3UBJ - chains A and E of the 6 polymer chains in the assembly; structure by X-ray diffraction, 2.25 A resolution.

Chain A (and E):
Protein: Hemagglutinin HA1
From: Influenza A virus
Notes: fragment: Ectodomain HA1, residues 18-344; chain E of this document is another copy of the same molecule, construct and numbering; everything in this record applies to it too
Reference sequence: C3W5S1 (C3W5S1_I09A0); the construct lacks a stretch of the UniProt sequence, so the offset changes along the chain: 11-55 = UniProt 18-62; 56-83 = UniProt 64-91; 84-90 = UniProt 93-99; 91-116 = UniProt 101-126; 3 more segments
Sequence (329 residues; numbered 9 to 329 plus 8 insertion-coded residues; the number before each row is that of its first residue; a row labelled like 116A-116C holds insertion residues (116A, then the next letters in order)):
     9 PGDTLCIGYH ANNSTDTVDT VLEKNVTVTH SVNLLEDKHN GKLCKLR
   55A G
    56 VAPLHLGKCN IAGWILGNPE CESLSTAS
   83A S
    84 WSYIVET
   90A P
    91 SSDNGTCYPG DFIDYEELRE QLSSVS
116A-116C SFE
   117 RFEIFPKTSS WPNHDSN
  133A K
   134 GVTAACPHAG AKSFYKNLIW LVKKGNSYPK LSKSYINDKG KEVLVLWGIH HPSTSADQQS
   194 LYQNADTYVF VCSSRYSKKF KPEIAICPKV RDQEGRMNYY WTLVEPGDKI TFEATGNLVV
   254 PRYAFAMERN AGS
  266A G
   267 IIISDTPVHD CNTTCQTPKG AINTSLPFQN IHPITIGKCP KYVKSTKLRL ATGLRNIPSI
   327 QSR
Disordered / not traced: 9-10, 326-329 (chain E: 77-82, 326-329)
Construct notes: expression tag (9-10); engineered mutation Cys-205 (Gly219 in C3W5S1), Cys-220 (Arg234 in C3W5S1)
Disulfide bonds: Cys-52/Cys-277, Cys-64/Cys-76, Cys-97/Cys-139, Cys-281/Cys-305
Glycans and other covalent adducts: N-acetylglucosamine (NAG) linked to Asn-94, Asn-289
What the authors report for this chain:
  - conformationally variable residues: Gln-226
  - mutagenesis - G205C/R220C: increased stability (proposed by the authors, not directly observed)
  - mutagenesis - T200A: increased binding to glycan array (citing earlier work)
  - mutagenesis - D225G: increased binding to alpha2-3-linked glycans (citing earlier work)
  - mutagenesis - D225G: decreased binding to alpha2-6-linked glycans (citing earlier work)

Interface between chain A and chain E:
Pairs across the interface - 15 pairs, chain A then chain E:
  Glu-216(A) with Phe-203(E); Lys-212(E)
  Ala-218(A) with Phe-203(E), hydrophobic; Glu-246(E)
  Ile-219(A) with Thr-244(E)
  Cys-220(A) with Phe-203(E), hydrophobic; Cys-205(E), disulfide
  Pro-221(A) with Cys-205(E); Ser-206(E); Ser-207(E); Lys-242(E); Thr-244(E)
  Val-223(A) with Ser-207(E)
  Arg-229(A) with Ser-206(E), hydrogen bond (side chain-backbone); Ser-207(E)
Also at the interface, not in a pair above, chain A (9 interface residues in all): Pro-215, Ile-217
Also at the interface, not in a pair above, chain E (9 interface residues in all): Ser-210
Inter-chain disulfides: Cys-220(A)/Cys-205(E)

Overview:
Chain A and chain E each contribute 9 residues to their interface; the contacts include 1 disulfide bond and 1
hydrogen bond. Its one hydrogen-bonded contact is Arg-229(A)/Ser-206(E). N-acetylglucosamine is covalently
linked to Asn-94(A) and Asn-289(A). From the paper: G205C/R220C of chain A increase stability; conformational
variability at Gln-226(A); 3 substitutions were tested in all.
Both chains are Hemagglutinin HA1 (Influenza A virus). Entry 3UBJ (Influenza hemagglutinin from the 2009
pandemic in complex with ligand LSTa) was determined by X-ray diffraction, deposited together with 3UBE, 3UBN
and 3UBQ.
